Entry 6X62 (electron microscopy, 3.50 A resolution); this record covers chains AC and Ad of the 117 polymer chains in the assembly.

== Chain AC ==
Protein: DotC
From: Legionella pneumophila
Reference sequence: O52184 (O52184_LEGPN); numbering as in UniProt (aligned over 1-303)
Sequence (303 residues; numbered 1 to 303; the number before each row is that of its first residue):
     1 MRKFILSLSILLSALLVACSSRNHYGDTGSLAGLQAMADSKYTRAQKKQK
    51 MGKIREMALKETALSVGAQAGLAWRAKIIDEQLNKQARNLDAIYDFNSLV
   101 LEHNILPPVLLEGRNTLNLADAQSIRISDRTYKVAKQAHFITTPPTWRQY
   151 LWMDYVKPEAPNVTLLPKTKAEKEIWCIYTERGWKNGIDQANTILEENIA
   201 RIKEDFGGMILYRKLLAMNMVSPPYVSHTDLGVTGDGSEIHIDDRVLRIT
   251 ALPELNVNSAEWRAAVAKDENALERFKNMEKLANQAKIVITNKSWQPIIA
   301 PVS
Disordered / not traced: 1-57, 162-172, 269-303

== Chain Ad ==
Protein: DotD
From: Legionella pneumophila
Reference sequence: O52183 (O52183_LEGPN); residues 1-163 here = UniProt positions 1-163
Sequence (163 residues; row label = number of the first residue in the row):
     1 MNNNKIVIMFIFSALLAGCAGTMKFKKPPINNPSDDATIKLAEAAVSVSD
    51 SMLEMAKVEKVITPPSKDNTLTIPNAYNLQARASVDWSGPIEELTARIAK
   101 AAHFRFRVLGKSPSVPVLISISTKDESLAEILRDIDYQAGKKASIHVYPN
   151 SQVVELRYAKIYS
Disordered / not traced: 1-23, 162-163

== Chain AC / chain Ad interface ==
Contacting residue pairs (49; chain AC residue first):
  R75(AC) with D35(Ad), salt bridge; D36(Ad); A37(Ad)
  I79(AC) with A37(Ad), hydrophobic
  Q82(AC) with D35(Ad); T38(Ad)
  L83(AC) with L41(Ad), hydrophobic
  R88(AC) with W87(Ad), hydrogen bond (side chain-backbone); S88(Ad); S120(Ad), hydrogen bond; I121(Ad); S122(Ad)
  L90(AC) with L41(Ad), hydrophobic
  I93(AC) with A45(Ad), hydrophobic; V48(Ad), hydrophobic
  Y94(AC) with A44(Ad)
  N97(AC) with L118(Ad), hydrogen bond (side chain-backbone); I119(Ad)
  E102(AC) with K141(Ad); I161(Ad)
  H103(AC) with I161(Ad)
  N104(AC) with V115(Ad)
  T142(AC) with V115(Ad)
  N192(AC) with D36(Ad), hydrogen bond; K40(Ad)
  L195(AC) with A37(Ad), hydrophobic
  E196(AC) with K40(Ad), salt bridge
  I199(AC) with K40(Ad); L41(Ad), hydrophobic; A44(Ad), hydrophobic
  K203(AC) with A44(Ad); S47(Ad)
  F206(AC) with V48(Ad), hydrophobic
  I210(AC) with S51(Ad); M52(Ad), hydrophobic; M55(Ad), hydrophobic
  R213(AC) with M55(Ad); E59(Ad)
  K214(AC) with E54(Ad), salt bridge; M55(Ad)
  A217(AC) with E59(Ad); I62(Ad), hydrophobic
  R245(AC) with K160(Ad); I161(Ad)
  R263(AC) with I62(Ad)
  A265(AC) with V58(Ad), hydrophobic
  V266(AC) with V61(Ad)
  A267(AC) with K57(Ad); V61(Ad), hydrophobic
Other interface residues (no listed pair), chain AC (35 interface residues in all): I78, D95, S98, P144, L151, D243, L247
Other interface residues (no listed pair), chain Ad (33 interface residues in all): D86, K111, Q138

== In short ==
35 residues of chain AC and 33 residues of chain Ad are in contact, with 4 hydrogen bonds and 3 salt bridges.
Polar pairs include R75(AC)-D35(Ad), E196(AC)-K40(Ad) and K214(AC)-E54(Ad).
Here chain AC is DotC and chain Ad is DotD, both from Legionella pneumophila. Entry 6X62 (Legionella
pneumophila Dot T4SS OMC) was determined by electron microscopy, deposited together with 6X66, 6X64 and 6X65.
